Entry 7DQC (X-ray diffraction, 2.71 A resolution); this record covers chains A and D of the 6 polymer chains in the assembly.

== Chain A ==
Molecule: V-type sodium ATPase catalytic subunit A
Organism: Enterococcus hirae (strain ATCC 9790 / DSM 20160 / JCM 8729 / LMG 6399 / NBRC 3181 / NCIMB 6459 / NCDO 1258)
Notes: EC 7.2.2.1
UniProtKB: Q08636 (NTPA_ENTHA); residues 1-593 here = UniProt positions 1-593
Amino-acid sequence (600 residues; each row starts with the number of its first residue; numbers below 1 keep their minus sign (Gly-6 is residue -6)):
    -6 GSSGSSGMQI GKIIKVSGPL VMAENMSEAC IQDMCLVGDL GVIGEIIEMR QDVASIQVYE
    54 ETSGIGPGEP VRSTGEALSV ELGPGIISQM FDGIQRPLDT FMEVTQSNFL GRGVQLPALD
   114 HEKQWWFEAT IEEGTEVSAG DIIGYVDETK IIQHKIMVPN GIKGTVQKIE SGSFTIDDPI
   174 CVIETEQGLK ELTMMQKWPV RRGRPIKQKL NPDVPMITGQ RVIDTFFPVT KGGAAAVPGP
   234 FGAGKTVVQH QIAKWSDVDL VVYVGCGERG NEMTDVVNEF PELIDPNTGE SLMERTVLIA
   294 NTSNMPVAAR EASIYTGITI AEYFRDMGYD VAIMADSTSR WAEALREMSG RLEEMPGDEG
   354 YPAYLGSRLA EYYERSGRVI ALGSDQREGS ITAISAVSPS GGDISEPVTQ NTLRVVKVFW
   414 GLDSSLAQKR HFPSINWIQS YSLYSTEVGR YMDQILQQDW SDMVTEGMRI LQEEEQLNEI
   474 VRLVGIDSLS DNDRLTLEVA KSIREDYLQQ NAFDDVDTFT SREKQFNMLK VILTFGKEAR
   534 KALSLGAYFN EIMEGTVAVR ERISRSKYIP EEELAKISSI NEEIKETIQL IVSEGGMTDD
Unresolved in the structure: -6 to 0, 587-593
Construct notes: expression tag (-6 to 0); engineered mutation Cys23 (Ser in Q08636)
UniProt features mapped onto this chain:
  - binding site (ATP): Gly232 to Thr239

== Chain D ==
Molecule: V-type sodium ATPase subunit B
Organism: Enterococcus hirae (strain ATCC 9790 / DSM 20160 / JCM 8729 / LMG 6399 / NBRC 3181 / NCIMB 6459 / NCDO 1258)
UniProtKB: Q08637 (NTPB_ENTHA); residue numbers follow UniProt; this construct covers 1-458
Amino-acid sequence (465 residues; each row starts with the number of its first residue; numbers below 1 keep their minus sign (Gly-6 is residue -6)):
    -6 GSSGSSGMIK EYRTIKEVVG PLMAVEKVSG VKYEELIEVR MQNGEIRRGQ VLEVQEDKAM
    54 VQIFEGTSGI CLKNSSVRFL GHPLQLGVSE DMIGRVFDGL GRPKDNGPEI LPEKYLDING
   114 EVINPIARDY PDEFIQTGIS AIDHLNTLVR GQKLPVFSGS GLPHKELAAQ IARQATVLDS
   174 SDDFAVVFAA IGITFEEAEF FMEDFRQTGA IDRSVMFMNL ANDPAIERIA TPRMALTAAE
   234 YLAYEKGMHV LVIMTDMTNY AEALREISAA RREVPGRRGY PGYLYTNLAT LFERAGRIRG
   294 LKGSVTQIPI LTMPEDDKTH PIPDLTGYIT EGQIILTREL YKSGIQPPID VLPSLSRLKD
   354 KGTGAGKTRE DHAATMNQLF AAYAQGKQAK ELAVVLGESA LSDIDKIYAK FAERFENEYV
   414 NQGFYTNRTI TETLDLGWEL LAMLPRTELK RIKDDLLDKY LPEGK
Unresolved in the structure: -6 to 4, 453-458
Construct notes: expression tag (-6 to 0); engineered mutation Cys64 (Asn in Q08637)

== How chain A and chain D interact ==
Contacting residue pairs (83; chain A residue first):
  Ile7(A) with Gln48(D); Glu49(D), hydrogen bond (backbone-backbone)
  Lys8(A) with Glu46(D), salt bridge; Val47(D)
  Val9(A) with Tyr26(D), hydrophobic; Glu46(D); Val47(D), hydrogen bond (backbone-backbone)
  Ser10(A) with Glu46(D), hydrogen bond
  Gly11(A) with Tyr26(D)
  Thr55(A) with Tyr26(D)
  Ser56(A) with Tyr26(D); Glu27(D), hydrogen bond
  Gly57(A) with Lys25(D); Tyr26(D), hydrogen bond (backbone-backbone)
  Ile58(A) with Lys25(D); Tyr26(D), hydrogen bond (backbone-backbone)
  Gly59(A) with Val24(D); Lys25(D)
  Pro60(A) with Val24(D); Val47(D); Gln48(D)
  Glu62(A) with Lys25(D), salt bridge
  Leu91(A) with Asn117(D), hydrogen bond (backbone-side chain); Ile119(D)
  Asp92(A) with Ile119(D)
  Met95(A) with Ile119(D), hydrophobic; Ala120(D), hydrophobic
  Asn101(A) with Ile116(D); Asn117(D), hydrogen bond (backbone-backbone); Ala120(D); Ile291(D)
  Phe102(A) with Glu114(D); Val115(D); Ile116(D), hydrophobic; Asn117(D)
  Leu103(A) with Val115(D), hydrogen bond (backbone-backbone); Ile116(D); Asn117(D); Pro118(D)
  Phe234(A) with Leu348(D), hydrophobic; Ser349(D); Arg350(D)
  Arg262(A) with Glu286(D); Gly320(D), hydrogen bond (side chain-backbone); Tyr321(D); Ile322(D); Thr323(D), hydrogen bond (side chain-backbone); Glu324(D); Arg350(D)
  Gly263(A) with Arg121(D); Glu286(D), hydrogen bond (backbone-side chain)
  Asn264(A) with Arg121(D); Pro124(D); Gly144(D), hydrogen bond (side chain-backbone); Gln145(D); Glu324(D), hydrogen bond; Leu351(D)
  Glu265(A) with Arg350(D), salt bridge
  Thr267(A) with Arg121(D); Tyr123(D)
  Val270(A) with Ile119(D), hydrophobic
  Asn271(A) with Arg292(D), hydrogen bond
  Ser296(A) with Tyr278(D); Ala282(D); Glu286(D), hydrogen bond
  Asn297(A) with Val115(D); Ala282(D); Thr283(D); Glu286(D)
  Met298(A) with Val115(D), hydrophobic
  Arg303(A) with Tyr278(D); Thr279(D), hydrogen bond
  Ser332(A) with Tyr321(D)
  Arg333(A) with Tyr278(D); Tyr321(D), hydrogen bond (side chain-backbone)
  Glu336(A) with Tyr278(D)
  Arg339(A) with Arg270(D)
  Glu340(A) with Gly275(D); Tyr276(D); Thr279(D), hydrogen bond
  Glu352(A) with Arg270(D)
  Ser391(A) with Tyr321(D), hydrogen bond (backbone-side chain)
  Ser393(A) with Asp317(D)
Other interface residues (no listed pair), chain A (45 interface residues in all): Met83, Phe94, Gly104, Gly260, Asp268, Thr295, Glu346
Other interface residues (no listed pair), chain D (50 interface residues in all): Leu45, Pro76, Asp122, Lys146, Tyr237, Val267, Leu294, Leu318, Lys352, Lys354

== In short ==
45 residues of chain A and 50 residues of chain D are in contact, with 20 hydrogen bonds and 3 salt bridges.
Among the polar pairs are Lys8(A)-Glu46(D), Glu62(A)-Lys25(D) and Glu265(A)-Arg350(D). From UniProt: 8
ATP-binding residues on chain A.
Here chain A is V-type sodium ATPase catalytic subunit A and chain D is V-type sodium ATPase subunit B, both
from Enterococcus hirae (strain ATCC 9790 / DSM 20160 / JCM 8729 / LMG 6399 / NBRC 3181 / NCIMB 6459 / NCDO
1258). Entry 7DQC (Crystal structure of nucleotide-free mutant A(S23C)3B(N64C)3 complex from Enterococcus
hirae V-ATPase) was determined by X-ray diffraction.
